6Y0Q - chain A; structure by X-ray diffraction, 1.75 A resolution.

Chain A:
Name: Alpha-ketoglutarate-dependent dioxygenase AlkB
Organism: Escherichia coli K-12
Notes: EC 1.14.11.33
UniProtKB: P05050 (ALKB_ECOLI); residues 1-216 here = UniProt positions 1-216
Chain sequence (216 residues; numbered 1 to 216; the number before each row is that of its first residue):
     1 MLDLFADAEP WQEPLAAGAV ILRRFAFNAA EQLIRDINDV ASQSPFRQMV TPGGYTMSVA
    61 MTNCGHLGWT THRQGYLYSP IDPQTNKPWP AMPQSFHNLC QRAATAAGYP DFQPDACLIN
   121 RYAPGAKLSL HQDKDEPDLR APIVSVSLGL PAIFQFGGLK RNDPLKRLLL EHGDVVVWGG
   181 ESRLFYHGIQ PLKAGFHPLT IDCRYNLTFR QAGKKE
Disordered / not traced: 1-14, 216
Swiss-Prot annotation at these positions:
  - binding site (substrate): Trp69, Tyr76 to Tyr78, Asp135, Arg161
  - binding site (2-oxoglutarate): Asn120 to Tyr122, Arg204 to Arg210
  - binding site (Fe cation): His131, Asp133, His187
  - mutagenesis: Thr51 (T51A: Slightly reduced activity towards single-stranded DNA containing 1-methyladenine. Reduces affinity for undamaged DNA), Trp69 (W69A: Abolishes activity towards single-stranded DNA containing 1-methyladenine), Tyr76 (Y76A: Reduces affinity for damaged DNA and activity towards single-stranded DNA containing 1-methyladenine), Asp135 (D135A: Abolishes activity towards single-stranded DNA containing 1-methyladenine. Alters substrate specificity, so that the enzyme gains activity towards single-stranded DNA containing 1-methylguanine), Arg161 (R161A: No effect on enzyme activity. Decreases affinity for damaged DNA)
Metal / ion sites: Fe ion: His131, Asp133, His187 (together with 2-oxoglutaric acid)
Ligand contacts:
  - 2-oxoglutaric acid (AKG): Met61, Leu118, Asn120, Tyr122, Leu128, His131, Asp133, Ser145, Phe154, Leu170, His187, Ile189, Arg204, Asn206, Arg210
  - O5W ([(3S,5R)-5-(6-azanyl-1-methyl-purin-9-yl)-2-(phosphonooxymethyl)oxolan-3-yl] [(2R,3S,5R)-5-[5-methyl-2,4-bis(oxidanylidene)pyrimidin-1-yl]-3-oxidanyl-oxolan-2-yl]methyl hydrogen phosphate): Thr51, Pro52, Tyr55, Thr56, Met57, Ser58, Met61, Trp69, Tyr76, Leu118, Lys127, Leu128, Ser129, Leu130, His131, Gln132, Asp133, Asp135, Arg210
Reported in the primary citation:
  - Fe ion coordination: His131, Asp133, His187
  - binding site for 2-oxoglutaric acid: Arg204

In short:
Bound to chain A: 2-oxoglutaric acid and compound O5W. The Fe ion site is built by His131, Asp133 and His187.
From UniProt: 6 substrate-binding residues, 10 residues binding 2-oxoglutarate, 3 Fe cation-binding residues
and 5 mutagenesis sites. The paper reports a binding site for 2-oxoglutaric acid at Arg204; Fe ion
coordination by His131, Asp133 and His187.
Chain A is Alpha-ketoglutarate-dependent dioxygenase AlkB (Escherichia coli K-12); the structure,
Alpha-ketoglutarate-dependent dioxygenase AlkB in complex with Fe, AKG and methylated DNA under anaerobic
environment using FT-SSX ..., was determined by X-ray diffraction, deposited together with 6Y0O, 6Y12 and
6YPV.
